8OM4 - chains K and r of the 34 polymer chains in the assembly; structure by electron microscopy, 2.32 A resolution.

Chain K:
Molecule: 37S ribosomal protein S18, mitochondrial
Source organism: Saccharomyces cerevisiae
UniProt: P42847 (RT18_YEAST); residues 1-217 here = UniProt positions 1-217
Sequence (217 residues; row label = number of the first residue in the row):
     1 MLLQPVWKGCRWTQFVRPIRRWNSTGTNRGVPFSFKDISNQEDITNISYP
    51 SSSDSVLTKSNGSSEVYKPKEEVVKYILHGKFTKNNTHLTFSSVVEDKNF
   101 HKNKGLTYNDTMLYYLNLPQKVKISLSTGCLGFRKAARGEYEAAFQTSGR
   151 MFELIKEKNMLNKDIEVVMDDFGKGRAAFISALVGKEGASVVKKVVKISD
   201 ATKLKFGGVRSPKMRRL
Disordered / not traced: 1-66

Chain r:
Molecule: 15S mitochondrial rRNA
Source organism: Saccharomyces cerevisiae
Sequence (1647 nucleotides; each row starts with the number of its first residue; note: 2 numbers in that range are skipped by the numbering (no residue carries them; nothing is unmodelled there)):
     1 GUAAAAAAUUUAUAAGAAUAUGAUGUUGGUUCAGAUUAAGCGCUAAAUAA
    51 GGACAUGACACAUGCGAAUCAUACGUUUAUUAUUGAUAAGAUAAUAAAUA
   101 UGUGGUGUAAACGUGAGUAAUUUUAUUAGGAAUUAAUGAACUAUAGAAUA
   151 AGCUAAAUACUUAAUAUAUUAUUAUAUAAAAAUAAUUUAUAUAAUAAAAA
   201 GGAUAUAUAUAUAAUAUAUAUUUAUCUAUAGUCAAGCCAAUAAUGGUUUA
   251 GGUAGUAGGUUUAUUAAGAGUUAAACCUAGCCAACGAUCCAUAAUCGAUA
   301 AUGAAAGUUAGAACGAUCACGUUGACUCUGAAAUAUAGUCAAUAUCUAUA
   351 AGAUACAGCAGUGAGGAAUAUUGGACAAUGAUCGAAAGAUUGAUCCAGUU
   401 ACUUAUUAGGAUGAUAUAUAAAAAUAUUUUAUUUUAUUUAUAAAUAUUAA
   451 AUAUUUAUAAUAAUAAUAAUAAUAAUAUAUAUAUAUAAAUUGAUUAAAAA
   501 UAAAAUCCAUAAAUAAUUAAAAUAAUGAUAUUAAUUACCAUAUAUAUUUU
   551 UAUAUGGAUAUAUAUAUUAAUAAUAAUAUUAAUUUUAUUAUUAUUAAUAA
   601 UAUAUUUUAAUAGUCCUGACUAAUAUUUGUGCCAGCAGUCGCGGUAACAC
   651 AAAGAGGGCGAGCGUUAAUCAUAAUGGUUUAAAGGAUCCGUAGAAUGAAU
   701 UAUAUAUUAUAAUUUAGAGUUAAUAAAAU
   731 UAAUUAAAGAAUUAUAAUAGUAAAGAUGAAAUAAUAAUAAUAAUUAUAAG
   781 ACUAAUAUAUGUGAAAAUAUUAAUUAAAUAUUAACUGACAUUGAGGGAUU
   831 AAAACUAGAGUAGCGAAACGGAUUCGAUACCCGUGUAGUUCUAGUAGUAA
   881 ACUAUGAAUACAAUUAUUUAUA
   904 UAUAUAUUAUAUAUAAAUAAUAAAUGAAAAUGAAAGUAUUCCACCUGAAG
   954 AGUACGUUAGCAAUAAUGAAACUCAAAACAAUAGACGGUUACAGACUUAA
  1004 GCAGUGGAGCAUGUUAUUUAAUUCGAUAAUCCACGACUAACCUUACCAUA
  1054 UUUUGAAUAUUAUAAUAAUUAUUAUAAUUAUUAUAUUACAGGCGUUACAU
  1104 UGUUGUCUUUAGUUCGUGCUGCAAAGUUUUAGAUUAAGUUCAUAAACGAA
  1154 CAAAACUCCAUAUAUAUAAUUUUAAUUAUAUAUAAUUUUAUAUUAUUUAU
  1204 UAAUAUAAAGAAAGGAAUUAAGACAAAUCAUAAUGAUCCUUAUAAUAUGG
  1254 GUAAUAGACGUGCUAUAAUAAAAUGAUAAUAAAAUUAUAUAAAAUAUAUU
  1304 UAAUUAUAUUUAAUUAAUAAUAUAAAACAUUUUAAUUUUUAAUAUAUUUU
  1354 UUUAUUAUAUAUUAAUAUGAAUUAUAAUCUGAAAUUCGAUUAUAUGAAAA
  1404 AAGAAUUGCUAGUAAUACGUAAAUUAGUAUGUUACGGUGAAUAUUCUAAC
  1454 UGUUUCGCACUAAUCACUCAUCACGCGUUGAAACAUAUUAUUAUCUUAUU
  1504 AUUUAUAUAAUAUUUUUUAAUAAAUAUUAAUAAUUAUUAAUUUAUAUUUA
  1554 UUUAUAUCAGAAAUAAUAUGAAUUAAUGCGAAGUUGAAAUACAGUUACCG
  1604 UAGGGGAACCUGCGGUGGGCUUAUAAAUAUCUUAAAUAUUCUUACA
Disordered / not traced: 1-11, 168-193, 210-215, 423-475, 546-547, 561-602, 764-768, 909-911, 1075-1078, 1529-1536
Metal / ion sites: K+ site 1: U19, G28, G29; K+ site 2: U19, C640, G641, A979; K+ site 3: G22, U985; Mg2+ site 1 near A33 (its only coordinating residue here); K+ site 4: G40, G664, U665; K+ site 5: C54, A55; Mg2+ site 2: A55, U56, G115; K+ site 6: U72, A73, G384, A385; Mg2+ site 3 near A110 (its only coordinating residue here); K+ site 7: G113, U114, C359; K+ site 8: G115, G117, A294; Mg2+ site 4: A116, G117, A294; 55 more Mg2+ sites not listed; 28 more K+ sites not listed

Chain K / chain r interface:
Contacting residue pairs (90; chain K residue first):
  His79(K) with A773(r), sugar contact
  Lys81(K) with A772(r), phosphate contact; A773(r), salt bridge to the phosphate
  Lys84(K) with U757(r), salt bridge to the phosphate
  Asn85(K) with A756(r), hydrogen bond to the phosphate; U757(r), hydrogen bond to the phosphate
  Asn86(K) with A754(r), hydrogen bond to the phosphate; G755(r), hydrogen bond to the phosphate
  His88(K) with A754(r), hydrogen bond to the phosphate; G755(r), salt bridge to the phosphate; U771(r), base contact; A772(r), hydrogen bond to the sugar
  Thr90(K) with A772(r), base contact; A773(r), sugar contact
  Asn117(K) with U775(r), hydrogen bond to the phosphate
  Gln120(K) with U774(r), sugar contact
  Lys121(K) with U748(r), hydrogen bond to the sugar; A749(r), sugar contact
  Val122(K) with A749(r), hydrogen bond to the sugar; G750(r), sugar contact; A773(r), base contact
  Lys123(K) with G750(r), phosphate contact
  Ser125(K) with G750(r), hydrogen bond to the sugar; U751(r), sugar contact; A772(r), base contact
  Ser127(K) with A753(r), hydrogen bond to the phosphate; A754(r), hydrogen bond to the phosphate
  Thr128(K) with A754(r), phosphate contact
  Gly129(K) with A753(r), phosphate contact; A754(r), hydrogen bond to the phosphate
  Cys130(K) with A753(r), phosphate contact
  Arg134(K) with A753(r), salt bridge to the phosphate
  Lys135(K) with A754(r), base contact; G755(r), hydrogen bond to the base; A756(r), base contact; A760(r), phosphate contact; A761(r), salt bridge to the phosphate
  Ala136(K) with U757(r), base contact; A759(r), phosphate contact; A760(r), hydrogen bond to the phosphate
  Arg138(K) with A754(r), salt bridge to the phosphate; G755(r), hydrogen bond to the base; A756(r), base contact
  Asp170(K) with A773(r), phosphate contact
  Lys203(K) with A741(r), sugar contact; U742(r), phosphate contact
  Leu204(K) with A740(r), hydrogen bond to the sugar; A741(r), sugar contact
  Lys205(K) with A740(r), sugar contact; A741(r), sugar contact
  Phe206(K) with G739(r), hydrogen bond to the base; A740(r), hydrogen bond to the base; C782(r), base contact; U783(r), sugar contact; A784(r), stacking on the base
  Gly207(K) with C782(r), sugar contact; U783(r), sugar contact; A784(r), sugar contact
  Gly208(K) with A740(r), base contact; C782(r), hydrogen bond to the base
  Val209(K) with U742(r), sugar contact; G780(r), base contact; A842(r), base contact; G843(r), sugar contact
  Arg210(K) with G843(r), hydrogen bond to the sugar; C844(r), hydrogen bond to the sugar; C1616(r), salt bridge to the phosphate; G1617(r), salt bridge to the phosphate
  Ser211(K) with C844(r), sugar contact
  Pro212(K) with C844(r), phosphate contact; G845(r), phosphate contact
  Lys213(K) with C844(r), phosphate contact; G845(r), hydrogen bond to the phosphate; A846(r), salt bridge to the phosphate; U1614(r), phosphate contact; G1615(r), salt bridge to the phosphate
  Arg215(K) with A756(r), phosphate contact; U757(r), salt bridge to the phosphate; G758(r), salt bridge to the phosphate; C861(r), hydrogen bond to the sugar; C862(r), salt bridge to the phosphate
  Arg216(K) with C860(r), hydrogen bond to the sugar; C861(r), salt bridge to the phosphate; U1598(r), hydrogen bond to the base; U1614(r), salt bridge to the phosphate; G1615(r), salt bridge to the phosphate
  Leu217(K) with G758(r), phosphate contact; C861(r), sugar contact; U1598(r), sugar contact; U1599(r), phosphate contact
Also at the interface, not in a pair above, chain K (40 interface residues in all): Thr83, Ser92, Ile124, Met214
Also at the interface, not in a pair above, chain r (42 interface residues in all): A752, A781

In short:
The interface between chain K and chain r involves 40 residues on one side and 42 on the other, with 26
hydrogen bonds, 16 salt bridges and 1 aromatic stacking contact. Polar contacts include Lys135(K)-G755(r),
Arg138(K)-G755(r) and Phe206(K)-G739(r).
Chain K is 37S ribosomal protein S18, mitochondrial and chain r is 15S mitochondrial rRNA, both from
Saccharomyces cerevisiae; the structure, Small subunit of yeast mitochondrial ribosome, was determined by
electron microscopy, deposited together with 8OM2 and 8OM3.
